3OEH - chains G and H of the 9 polymer chains in the assembly; structure by X-ray diffraction, 3.00 A resolution.

== Chain G ==
Name: ATP synthase subunit gamma
Source organism: Saccharomyces cerevisiae
Notes: EC 3.6.3.14
Reference sequence: P38077 (ATPG_YEAST); residues 1-278 here correspond to UniProt positions 34-311 (UniProt number = residue number + 33)
Sequence (278 residues; each row starts with the number of its first residue):
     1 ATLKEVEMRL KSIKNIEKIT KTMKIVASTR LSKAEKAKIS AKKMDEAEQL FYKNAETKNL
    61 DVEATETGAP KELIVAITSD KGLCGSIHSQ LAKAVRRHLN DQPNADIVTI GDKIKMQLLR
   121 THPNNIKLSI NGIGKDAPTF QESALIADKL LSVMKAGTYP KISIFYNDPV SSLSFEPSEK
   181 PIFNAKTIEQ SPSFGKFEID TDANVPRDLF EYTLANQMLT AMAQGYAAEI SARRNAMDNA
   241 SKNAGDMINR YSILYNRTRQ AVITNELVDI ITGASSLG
Disordered / not traced: 61-70, 277-278

== Chain H ==
Name: ATP synthase subunit delta
Source organism: Saccharomyces cerevisiae
Notes: EC 3.6.3.14
Reference sequence: Q12165 (ATPD_YEAST); residues 1-138 here correspond to UniProt positions 23-160 (UniProt number = residue number + 22)
Sequence (138 residues; numbered 1 to 138; the number before each row is that of its first residue):
     1 AEAAAASSGL KLQFALPHET LYSGSEVTQV NLPAKSGRIG VLANHVPTVE QLLPGVVEVM
    61 EGSNSKKFFI SGGFATVQPD SQLCVTAIEA FPLESFSQEN IKNLLAEAKK NVSSSDAREA
   121 AEAAIQVEVL ENLQSVLK
Disordered / not traced: 1-10, 24-25, 91-98, 137-138

== Interface between chain G and chain H ==
Contacting residue pairs - 42 pairs, chain G then chain H:
  Ser-40(G) with Leu-16(H); Pro-17(H); His-18(H), hydrogen bond (side chain-backbone); Glu-19(H); Thr-20(H)
  Ala-41(G) with Pro-17(H)
  Lys-43(G) with Thr-20(H); Ser-23(H)
  Met-44(G) with Ala-15(H); Leu-16(H); Pro-17(H); Thr-86(H); Ala-87(H)
  Ala-47(G) with Gln-13(H); Cys-84(H)
  Leu-50(G) with Gln-78(H)
  Phe-51(G) with Val-49(H), hydrophobic; Gln-78(H)
  Asn-54(G) with Gln-78(H); Pro-79(H)
  Phe-140(G) with Ile-88(H), hydrophobic
  Lys-196(G) with Pro-47(H); Pro-79(H)
  Phe-197(G) with Pro-47(H); Thr-48(H); Val-77(H); Gln-78(H); Pro-79(H)
  Glu-198(G) with Pro-47(H), hydrogen bond (backbone-backbone); Thr-48(H)
  Ala-203(G) with Gln-51(H)
  Val-205(G) with Val-49(H), hydrophobic; Gln-51(H); Phe-74(H), hydrophobic
  Asp-208(G) with Gln-51(H); Phe-74(H)
  Leu-209(G) with Val-49(H), hydrophobic; Phe-74(H)
  Tyr-212(G) with Gly-73(H); Phe-74(H), hydrophobic; Thr-86(H), hydrogen bond
  Leu-219(G) with Pro-17(H), hydrophobic
Also at the interface, not in a pair above, chain G (23 interface residues in all): Lys-36, Ala-37, Glu-46, Glu-48, Ile-199
Also at the interface, not in a pair above, chain H (23 interface residues in all): Val-46, Thr-76

== In short ==
The chain G/chain H interface involves 23 residues from each chain; the contacts include 3 hydrogen bonds.
Polar contacts include Ser-40(G)/His-18(H), Tyr-212(G)/Thr-86(H) and Glu-198(G)/Pro-47(H).
Here chain G is ATP synthase subunit gamma and chain H is ATP synthase subunit delta, both from Saccharomyces
cerevisiae. Entry 3OEH (Structure of four mutant forms of yeast F1 ATPase: beta-V279F) was determined by X-ray
diffraction (same publication as 3OE7 and 3OFN).
